8UAE - chains K and L of the 18 polymer chains in the assembly; structure by electron microscopy, 3.25 A resolution.

# Chain K (and L)
Protein: SIR2-like domain-containing protein
Organism: Escherichia coli
Notes: chain L of this document is another copy of the same molecule, construct and numbering; everything in this record applies to it too
UniProtKB: A0A7B5N0T7 (A0A7B5N0T7_ECOLX); numbering as in UniProt (aligned over 1-415)
Chain sequence (415 residues; numbered 1 to 415; the number before each row is that of its first residue):
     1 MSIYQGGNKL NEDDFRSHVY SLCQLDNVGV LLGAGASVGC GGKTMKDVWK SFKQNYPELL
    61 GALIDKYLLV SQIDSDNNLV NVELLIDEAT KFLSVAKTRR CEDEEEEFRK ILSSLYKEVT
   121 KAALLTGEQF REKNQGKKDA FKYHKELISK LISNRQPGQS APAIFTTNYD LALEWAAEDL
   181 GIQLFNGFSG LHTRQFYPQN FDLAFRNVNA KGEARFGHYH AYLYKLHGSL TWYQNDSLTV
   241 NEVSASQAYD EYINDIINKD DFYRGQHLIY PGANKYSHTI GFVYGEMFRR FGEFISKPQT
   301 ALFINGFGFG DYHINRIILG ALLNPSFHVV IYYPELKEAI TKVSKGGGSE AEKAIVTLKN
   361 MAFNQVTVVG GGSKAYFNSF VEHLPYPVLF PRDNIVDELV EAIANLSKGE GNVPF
Disordered / not traced: 1, 211-217, 393, 408-415 (chain L: 1, 211-217, 392-415)
Small-molecule neighbours: Adenosine-5-Diphosphoribose (AR6; [(2R,3S,4R,5R)-5-(6-aminopurin-9-yl)-3,4-dihydroxy-oxolan-2-yl]methyl [hydroxy-[[(2R,3S,4R,5S)-3,4,5-trihydroxyoxolan-2-yl]methoxy]phosphoryl] hydrogen phosphate): Gly33, Ala34, Gly35, Val38, Thr44, Met45, Glu83, Thr167, His227, Asn305, Gly306, Phe307, Gly308, Asp311, Tyr333, Pro334, Glu335, Tyr376, Phe377
Reported in the primary citation:
  - catalytic residues: His227, Asp311, His313
  - mutagenesis - H227A, D311A, H313A: abolished catalytic activity on NAD+
  - mutagenesis - H227A, D311A, H313A: decreased catalytic activity on single-stranded DNA
  - mutagenesis - H227A: decreased growth

# How chain K and chain L interact
Pairs across the interface (19):
  Glu88(K) - Thr98(L)
  Lys91(K) - Ser94(L)
  Ser94(K) - Lys91(L)  hydrogen bond
  Val95(K) - Lys91(L)
  Val95(K) - Val95(L)  hydrophobic
  Thr98(K) - Leu69(L)
  Arg99(K) - Glu104(L)  salt bridge
  Glu104(K) - Arg99(L)  salt bridge
  Phe196(K) - Arg316(L)  hydrogen bond (backbone-side chain)
  Tyr197(K) - Arg316(L)
  Leu238(K) - Tyr312(L)  hydrogen bond (backbone-side chain)
  Lys275(K) - Asn274(L)  hydrogen bond (backbone-side chain)
  Tyr276(K) - Lys91(L)
  Thr279(K) - Tyr312(L)
  Phe282(K) - Tyr276(L)  hydrophobic
  Phe282(K) - His313(L)
  Glu286(K) - Tyr276(L)  hydrogen bond
  His313(K) - Thr279(L)  hydrogen bond
  Arg316(K) - Thr279(L)  hydrogen bond (side chain-backbone)
Interface residues without a listed pair, chain K (29 interface residues in all): Tyr67, Leu68, Phe92, Arg100, Pro198, Gln199, Ser277, His278, Gly281, Gly285, Arg289, Glu293
Interface residues without a listed pair, chain L (22 interface residues in all): Tyr67, Leu68, Phe92, Arg100, Leu238, Gly285, Arg289, Ile317, Gly320

# Overview
The interface between chain K and chain L involves 29 residues on one side and 22 on the other, with 7
hydrogen bonds and 2 salt bridges. Polar contacts include Arg99(K)-Glu104(L), Ser94(K)-Lys91(L) and
Phe196(K)-Arg316(L). The paper reports catalytic residues His227(K), Asp311(K) and His313(K); H227A, D311A and
H313A of chain K abolish catalytic activity on NAD+.
Both chains are SIR2-like domain-containing protein (Escherichia coli). Entry 8UAE (E. coli Sir2_HerA complex
(12:6) with ATPgamaS) was determined by electron microscopy, deposited together with 8SU9, 8SUW, 8SUB, 8SXX
and 8UAF.
